8HJW - chains A and B; structure by electron microscopy, 4.10 A resolution (low resolution: residue-level contacts below are approximate; hydrogen-bond / salt-bridge calls are withheld).

# Chain A (and B)
Name: Short-chain dehydrogenase/reductase SDR
Source organism: Chloroflexus aurantiacus
Notes: chain B of this document is another copy of the same molecule, construct and numbering; everything in this record applies to it too
UniProtKB: A9WIU3 (A9WIU3_CHLAA); residue numbers follow UniProt; this construct covers 1-1219
Amino-acid sequence (1219 residues; each row starts with the number of its first residue):
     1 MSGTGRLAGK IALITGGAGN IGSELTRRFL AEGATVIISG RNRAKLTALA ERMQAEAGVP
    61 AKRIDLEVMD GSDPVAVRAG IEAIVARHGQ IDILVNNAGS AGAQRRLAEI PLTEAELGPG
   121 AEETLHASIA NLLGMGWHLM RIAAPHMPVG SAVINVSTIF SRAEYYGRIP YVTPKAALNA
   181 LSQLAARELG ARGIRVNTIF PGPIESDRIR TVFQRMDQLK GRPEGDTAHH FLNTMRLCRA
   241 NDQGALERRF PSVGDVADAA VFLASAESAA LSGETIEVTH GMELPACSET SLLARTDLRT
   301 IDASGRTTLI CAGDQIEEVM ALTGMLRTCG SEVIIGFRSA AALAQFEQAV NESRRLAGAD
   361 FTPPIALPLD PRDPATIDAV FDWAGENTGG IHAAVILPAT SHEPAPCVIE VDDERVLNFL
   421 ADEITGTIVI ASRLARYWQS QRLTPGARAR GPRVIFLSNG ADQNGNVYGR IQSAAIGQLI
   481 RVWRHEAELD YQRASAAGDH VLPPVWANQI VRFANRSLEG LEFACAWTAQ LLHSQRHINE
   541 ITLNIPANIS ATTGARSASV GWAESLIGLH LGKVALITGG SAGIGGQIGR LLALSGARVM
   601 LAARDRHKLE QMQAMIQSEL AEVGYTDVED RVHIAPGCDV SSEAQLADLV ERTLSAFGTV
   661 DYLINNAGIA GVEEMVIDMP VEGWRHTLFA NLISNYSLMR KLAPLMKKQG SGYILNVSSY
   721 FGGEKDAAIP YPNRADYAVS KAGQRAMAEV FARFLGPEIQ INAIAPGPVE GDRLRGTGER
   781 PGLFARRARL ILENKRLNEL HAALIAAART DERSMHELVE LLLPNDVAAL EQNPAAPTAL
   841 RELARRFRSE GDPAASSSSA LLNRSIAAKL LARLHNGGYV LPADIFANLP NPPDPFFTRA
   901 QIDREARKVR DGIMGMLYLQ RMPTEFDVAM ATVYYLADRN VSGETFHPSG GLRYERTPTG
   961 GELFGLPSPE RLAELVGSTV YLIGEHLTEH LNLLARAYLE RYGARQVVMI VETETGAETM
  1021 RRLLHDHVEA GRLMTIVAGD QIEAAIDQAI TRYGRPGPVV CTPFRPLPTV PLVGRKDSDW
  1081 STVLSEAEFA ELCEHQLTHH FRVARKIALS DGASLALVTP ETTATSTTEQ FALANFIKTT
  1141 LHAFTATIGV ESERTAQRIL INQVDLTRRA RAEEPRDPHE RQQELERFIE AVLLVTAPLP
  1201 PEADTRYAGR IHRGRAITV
Unresolved in the structure: 1-4

# Interface between chain A and chain B
Residue-residue contacts (120; chain A residue first):
  Arg236(A) - Gly190(B)
  Leu237(A) - Arg195(B)
  Leu237(A) - Ala269(B)
  Leu237(A) - Ala270(B)
  Leu246(A) - Val149(B)
  Phe262(A) - Phe262(B)
  Ala269(A) - Leu237(B)
  Ala270(A) - Leu237(B)
  Ala270(A) - Val278(B)
  Ala270(A) - Thr279(B)
  Ala270(A) - His280(B)
  Ala270(A) - Gly281(B)
  Leu271(A) - Ile276(B)
  Leu271(A) - Glu277(B)
  Ser272(A) - Arg236(B)
  Ser272(A) - Gly281(B)
  Glu274(A) - Glu277(B)
  Ile276(A) - Leu271(B)
  Glu277(A) - Leu271(B)
  Glu277(A) - Glu274(B)
  Val278(A) - Ala270(B)
  Thr279(A) - Ala270(B)
  His280(A) - Ala270(B)
  Gly281(A) - Ser272(B)
  Glu289(A) - Glu289(B)
  Thr290(A) - Ser291(B)
  Ser291(A) - Thr290(B)
  Ser291(A) - Glu540(B)
  Leu292(A) - Leu293(B)
  Leu293(A) - Leu292(B)
  Leu293(A) - Trp527(B)
  Ala294(A) - Ala294(B)
  Arg299(A) - Glu564(B)
  Arg299(A) - Ile567(B)
  Thr300(A) - Tyr625(B)
  Asp302(A) - Thr626(B)
  Asp302(A) - Arg631(B)
  Arg448(A) - Glu629(B)
  Arg536(A) - Ala551(B)
  Arg536(A) - Thr552(B)
  Arg536(A) - Thr553(B)
  His537(A) - Ser550(B)
  His537(A) - Ala551(B)
  Ile538(A) - Leu293(B)
  Glu540(A) - Ser291(B)
  Ser550(A) - His537(B)
  Ala551(A) - Arg536(B)
  Ala551(A) - His537(B)
  Thr552(A) - Arg536(B)
  Thr553(A) - Arg536(B)
  Glu564(A) - Arg299(B)
  Ser565(A) - Ser565(B)
  Ser565(A) - Ile567(B)
  Ile567(A) - Arg299(B)
  Ile567(A) - Thr300(B)
  Gly568(A) - Arg299(B)
  Leu571(A) - Arg299(B)
  Tyr625(A) - Thr300(B)
  Thr626(A) - Asp302(B)
  Glu629(A) - Arg448(B)
  Arg631(A) - Asp302(B)
  Lys725(A) - Arg956(B)
  Asp726(A) - Asp726(B)
  Asp726(A) - Ala727(B)
  Asp726(A) - Arg956(B)
  Asp726(A) - Pro958(B)
  Ala727(A) - Asp726(B)
  Ala752(A) - Tyr918(B)
  Arg753(A) - Arg953(B)
  Pro757(A) - Leu919(B)
  Tyr918(A) - Ala752(B)
  Leu919(A) - Pro757(B)
  Leu919(A) - Ser942(B)
  Arg921(A) - Arg939(B)
  Arg921(A) - Asn940(B)
  Pro923(A) - Asn940(B)
  Asp927(A) - Asn940(B)
  Tyr934(A) - Leu569(B)
  Tyr934(A) - Tyr934(B)
  Asp938(A) - Pro948(B)
  Asn940(A) - Arg921(B)
  Asn940(A) - Pro923(B)
  Asn940(A) - Asp927(B)
  Val941(A) - Pro948(B)
  Ser942(A) - Leu919(B)
  Glu944(A) - Gly950(B)
  Glu944(A) - Gly951(B)
  Phe946(A) - Phe946(B)
  Pro948(A) - Asp938(B)
  Pro948(A) - Val941(B)
  Ser949(A) - Glu944(B)
  Gly950(A) - Glu944(B)
  Gly951(A) - Glu944(B)
  Arg953(A) - Arg753(B)
  Arg956(A) - Asp726(B)
  Pro958(A) - Asp726(B)
  Pro958(A) - Thr959(B)
  Thr959(A) - Pro958(B)
  Gly960(A) - Arg1215(B)
  Gly961(A) - Arg1215(B)
  Glu962(A) - Ile1211(B)
  Glu962(A) - Arg1215(B)
  Leu963(A) - Phe964(B)
  Leu963(A) - Ile1211(B)
  Leu963(A) - His1212(B)
  Arg1168(A) - Tyr1207(B)
  Arg1169(A) - Arg956(B)
  Tyr1207(A) - Arg1168(B)
  Tyr1207(A) - Glu1184(B)
  Tyr1207(A) - Arg1187(B)
  Tyr1207(A) - Val1219(B)
  Arg1210(A) - Ala1172(B)
  Ile1211(A) - Glu962(B)
  Ile1211(A) - Leu963(B)
  Ile1211(A) - Arg1187(B)
  His1212(A) - Leu963(B)
  Arg1215(A) - Gly960(B)
  Arg1215(A) - Gly961(B)
  Arg1215(A) - Glu962(B)
  Val1219(A) - Tyr1207(B)
Other interface residues (no listed pair), chain A (96 interface residues in all): Cys238, Arg248, Asp255, Gly273, Glu283, Gln535, Leu569, Gly624, Gln920, Ala931, Ala937, Leu966, Asn1162, Arg1187, Thr1205, Ile1217
Other interface residues (no listed pair), chain B (104 interface residues in all): Arg187, Ala191, Arg239, Asp255, Gly273, Ile301, Arg450, Gln535, Ile538, Leu566, Gly568, Arg598, Val623, Gly624, Glu749, Ala931, Ser949, Leu966, Arg1169, Glu1180, Gln1183, Ile1217

# Summary
96 residues of chain A and 104 residues of chain B are in contact.
Chain A and chain B are both Short-chain dehydrogenase/reductase SDR (Chloroflexus aurantiacus); the
structure, Bi-functional malonyl-CoA reductuase from Chloroflexus aurantiacus, was determined by electron
microscopy, deposited together with 8I6Z and 8I70.
